8IHN - chains O and P of the 7 polymer chains in the assembly; structure by electron microscopy, 3.37 A resolution.

Chain O:
Name: RCO1 isoform 1
Organism: Saccharomyces cerevisiae
Reference sequence: A0A8H4BXB0 (A0A8H4BXB0_YEASX); residue numbers follow UniProt; this construct covers 1-684
Chain sequence (684 residues; row label = number of the first residue in the row):
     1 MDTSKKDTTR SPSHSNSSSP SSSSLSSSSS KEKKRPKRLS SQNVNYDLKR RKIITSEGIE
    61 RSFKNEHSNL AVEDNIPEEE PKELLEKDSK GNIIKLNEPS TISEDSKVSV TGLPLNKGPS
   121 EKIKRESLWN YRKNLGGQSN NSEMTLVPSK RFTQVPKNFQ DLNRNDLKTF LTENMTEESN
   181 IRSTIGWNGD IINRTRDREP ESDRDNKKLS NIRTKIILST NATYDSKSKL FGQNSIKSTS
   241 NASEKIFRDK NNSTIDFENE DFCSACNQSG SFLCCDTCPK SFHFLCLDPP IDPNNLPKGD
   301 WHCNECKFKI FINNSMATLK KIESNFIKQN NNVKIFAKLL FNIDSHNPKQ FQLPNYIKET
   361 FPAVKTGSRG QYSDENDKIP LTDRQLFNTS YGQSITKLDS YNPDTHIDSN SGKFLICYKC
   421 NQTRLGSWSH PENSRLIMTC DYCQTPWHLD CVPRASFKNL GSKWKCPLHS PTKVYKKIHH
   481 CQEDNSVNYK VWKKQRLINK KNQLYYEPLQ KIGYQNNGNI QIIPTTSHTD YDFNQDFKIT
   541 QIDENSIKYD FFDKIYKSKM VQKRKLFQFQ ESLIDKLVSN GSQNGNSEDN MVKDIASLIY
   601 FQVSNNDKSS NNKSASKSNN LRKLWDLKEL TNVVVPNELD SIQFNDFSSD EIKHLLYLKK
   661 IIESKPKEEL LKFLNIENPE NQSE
Unresolved in the structure: 1-259, 368-542, 588-684
What the authors report for this chain:
  - mutagenesis - R61E, D261A: increased binding to K36-methylated nucleosomes
  - mutagenesis - R61E/K64E, K64E: decreased binding to nucleosomes

Chain P:
Name: Chromatin modification-related protein EAF3
Organism: Saccharomyces cerevisiae
Reference sequence: A0A8H4F719 (A0A8H4F719_YEASX); numbering as in UniProt (aligned over 1-401)
Chain sequence (401 residues; numbered 1 to 401; the number before each row is that of its first residue):
     1 MVDLEQEFAL GGRCLAFHGP LMYEAKILKI WDPSSKMYTS IPNDKPGGSS QATKEIKPQK
    61 LGEDESIPEE IINGKCFFIH YQGWKSSWDE WVGYDRIRAY NEENIAMKKR LANEAKEAKK
   121 SLLEQQKKKK LSTSLGGPSN GGKRKGDSRS NASISKSTSQ SFLTSSVSGR KSGRSSANSL
   181 HPGSSLRSSS DQNGNDDRRR SSSLSPNMLH HIAGYPTPKI SLQIPIKLKS VLVDDWEYVT
   241 KDKKICRLPA DVTVEMVLNK YEHEVSQELE SPGSQSQLSE YCAGLKLYFD KCLGNMLLYR
   301 LERLQYDELL KKSSKDQKPL VPIRIYGAIH LLRLISVLPE LISSTTMDLQ SCQLLIKQTE
   361 DFLVWLLMHV DEYFNDKDPN RSDDALYVNT SSQYEGVALG M
Unresolved in the structure: 1-217

Chain O / chain P interface:
Contacting residue pairs (79; chain O residue first):
  Q268(O) with L399(P)
  S269(O) with M401(P)
  G270(O) with M401(P)
  S271(O) with M401(P)
  F284(O) with G400(P)
  L285(O) with R300(P); R303(P); L304(P), hydrophobic; D307(P); A398(P)
  C286(O) with R303(P)
  P290(O) with D307(P)
  V333(O) with E280(P); A283(P); G284(P); L287(P), hydrophobic
  I335(O) with M347(P); L355(P)
  F336(O) with Y281(P), hydrophobic; G284(P); L285(P); Y288(P), hydrophobic; L355(P), hydrophobic
  K338(O) with T345(P); T346(P), hydrogen bond; M347(P)
  L339(O) with Y288(P), hydrophobic; T345(P)
  L340(O) with L287(P), hydrophobic; Y288(P), hydrophobic
  N342(O) with S344(P); T345(P)
  I343(O) with K291(P); N295(P), hydrogen bond (backbone-side chain)
  H346(O) with N295(P)
  P348(O) with N295(P)
  K349(O) with N295(P), hydrogen bond (backbone-backbone); M296(P); R303(P), hydrogen bond (backbone-side chain)
  Q350(O) with M296(P); L298(P); R300(P); R303(P)
  F351(O) with M296(P), hydrogen bond (backbone-backbone); L297(P); L298(P), hydrogen bond (backbone-backbone); Y299(P); R333(P); S336(P); V337(P), hydrophobic
  P354(O) with S336(P)
  I357(O) with K229(P), hydrogen bond (backbone-side chain); V233(P), hydrophobic
  K358(O) with W236(P)
  T360(O) with K229(P)
  F361(O) with K229(P); S230(P); V233(P), hydrophobic
  K365(O) with E237(P); K241(P)
  T366(O) with W236(P); K241(P), hydrogen bond
  K554(O) with P272(P); Q275(P); S279(P)
  I555(O) with P272(P), hydrophobic
  K557(O) with Q275(P)
  S558(O) with E270(P), hydrogen bond (side chain-backbone); S271(P), hydrogen bond (side chain-backbone); P272(P); Q275(P)
  V561(O) with S266(P); Q267(P); E268(P); L269(P); E270(P)
  Q562(O) with E270(P)
  K565(O) with E268(P), hydrogen bond (side chain-backbone); E270(P), salt bridge
Interface residues without a listed pair, chain O (42 interface residues in all): L287, D288, P289, E323, Y356, V364, R564
Interface residues without a listed pair, chain P (52 interface residues in all): I226, L232, S276, C292, G294, Y306, L310, K311

In short:
42 residues of chain O and 52 residues of chain P are in contact; the contacts include 11 hydrogen bonds and 1
salt bridge. Polar contacts include K565(O)-E270(P), K338(O)-T346(P) and I343(O)-N295(P). The paper reports
that R61E and D261A of chain O increase binding to K36-methylated nucleosomes; R61E/K64E and K64E of chain O
reduce binding to nucleosomes.
Here chain O is RCO1 isoform 1 and chain P is Chromatin modification-related protein EAF3, both from
Saccharomyces cerevisiae. Entry 8IHN (Cryo-EM structure of the Rpd3S core complex) was determined by electron
microscopy (same publication as 8IHM and 8IHT).
